Entry 8EAT (electron microscopy, 3.10 A resolution); this record covers chains b and g of the 15 polymer chains in the assembly.

== Chain b ==
Molecule: V0 assembly protein 1
From: Saccharomyces cerevisiae
Reference sequence: P53262 (VOA1_YEAST); numbering as in UniProt (aligned over 1-265)
Amino-acid sequence (265 residues; each row starts with the number of its first residue):
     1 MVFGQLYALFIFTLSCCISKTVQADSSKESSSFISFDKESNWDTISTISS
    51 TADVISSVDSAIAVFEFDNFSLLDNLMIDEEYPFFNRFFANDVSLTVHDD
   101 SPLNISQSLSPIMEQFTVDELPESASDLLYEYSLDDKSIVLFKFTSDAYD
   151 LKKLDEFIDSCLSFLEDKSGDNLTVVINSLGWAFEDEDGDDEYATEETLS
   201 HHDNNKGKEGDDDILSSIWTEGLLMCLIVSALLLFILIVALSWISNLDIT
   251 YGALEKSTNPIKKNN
Disordered / not traced: 1-211, 258-265
Curated features (UniProtKB/Swiss-Prot):
  - motif: Lys262 to Asn265 (ER retention motif)
  - glycosylation (N-linked (GlcNAc...) asparagine): Asn69, Asn104, Asn172

== Chain g ==
Molecule: V-type proton ATPase subunit c
From: Saccharomyces cerevisiae
Reference sequence: P25515 (VATL1_YEAST); numbering as in UniProt (aligned over 1-160)
Amino-acid sequence (160 residues; each row starts with the number of its first residue):
     1 MTELCPVYAPFFGAIGCASAIIFTSLGAAYGTAKSGVGICATCVLRPDLL
    51 FKNIVPVIMAGIIAIYGLVVSVLVCYSLGQKQALYTGFIQLGAGLSVGLS
   101 GLAAGFAIGIVGDAGVRGSSQQPRLFVGMILILIFAEVLGLYGLIVALLL
   151 NSRATQDVVC
Disordered / not traced: 1, 160
Curated features (UniProtKB/Swiss-Prot):
  - site: Glu137 (Essential for proton translocation)

== How chain b and chain g interact ==
Pairs across the interface (37; chain b residue first):
  Gly222(b) with Tyr8(g)
  Met225(b) with Tyr8(g); Phe12(g), hydrophobic; Phe88(g), hydrophobic
  Cys226(b) with Phe11(g), hydrophobic; Phe12(g), hydrophobic
  Val229(b) with Phe12(g), hydrophobic; Leu91(g), hydrophobic
  Ser230(b) with Phe11(g)
  Leu232(b) with Leu95(g), hydrophobic
  Leu233(b) with Ile15(g), hydrophobic; Ser19(g); Phe23(g); Leu95(g), hydrophobic
  Ile236(b) with Phe23(g), hydrophobic; Leu95(g), hydrophobic; Leu99(g), hydrophobic; Leu102(g), hydrophobic
  Leu237(b) with Phe23(g); Leu26(g), hydrophobic
  Ala240(b) with Leu26(g), hydrophobic; Leu102(g), hydrophobic; Phe106(g)
  Trp243(b) with Tyr30(g); Phe106(g), hydrophobic
  Ile244(b) with Leu26(g), hydrophobic; Tyr30(g), hydrophobic
  Leu247(b) with Tyr30(g), hydrophobic; Ala33(g), hydrophobic; Lys34(g)
  Ile249(b) with Val37(g), hydrophobic
  Thr250(b) with Ala41(g); Arg117(g), hydrogen bond
  Ala253(b) with Ala41(g), hydrophobic; Val44(g)
  Leu254(b) with Cys40(g); Ala41(g)
Also at the interface, not in a pair above, chain b (18 interface residues in all): Leu241
Also at the interface, not in a pair above, chain g (24 interface residues in all): Ile22, Leu84, Ile110

== Overview ==
The interface between chain b and chain g involves 18 residues on one side and 24 on the other, with 1
hydrogen bond. Its one hydrogen-bonded contact is Thr250(b)-Arg117(g).
Here chain b is V0 assembly protein 1 and chain g is V-type proton ATPase subunit c, both from Saccharomyces
cerevisiae. Entry 8EAT (Yeast VO missing subunits a, e, and f in complex with Vma12-22p) was determined by
electron microscopy, deposited together with 8EAS and 8EAV.
